PDB entry 1S5B | X-ray diffraction, 2.13 A resolution | chains A and F of the 6 polymer chains in the assembly

Chain A:
Protein: Cholera enterotoxin, A chain precursor
Source organism: Vibrio cholerae
Notes: EC 2.4.2.36
Reference sequence: P01555 (CHTA_VIBCH); residues 1-240 here correspond to UniProt positions 19-258 (UniProt number = residue number + 18)
Amino-acid sequence (240 residues; each row starts with the number of its first residue):
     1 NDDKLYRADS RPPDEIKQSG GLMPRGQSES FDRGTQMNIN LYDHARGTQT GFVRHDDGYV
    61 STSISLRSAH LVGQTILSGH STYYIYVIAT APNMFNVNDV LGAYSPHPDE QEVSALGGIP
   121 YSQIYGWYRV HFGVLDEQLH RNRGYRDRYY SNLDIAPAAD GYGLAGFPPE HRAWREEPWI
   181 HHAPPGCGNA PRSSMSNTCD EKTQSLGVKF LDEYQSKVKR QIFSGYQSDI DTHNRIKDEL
Disordered / not traced: 26-36, 47-52, 137, 189-197, 236-240
Construct notes: engineered mutation S30 (Tyr in P01555)
Swiss-Prot annotation at these positions:
  - active site: E112
  - binding site (NAD(+)): R7 to S10, M23 to R25
Disulfide bonds: C187-C199
Bound ions: Na+: N1, T90, Y150, L153

Chain F:
Protein: cholera toxin B protein (CTB)
Source organism: Vibrio cholerae
Reference sequence: P01556 (CHTB_VIBCH); residues 1-103 here correspond to UniProt positions 22-124 (UniProt number = residue number + 21)
Amino-acid sequence (103 residues; row label = number of the first residue in the row):
     1 TPQNITDLCA EYHNTQIHTL NDKIFSYTES LAGKREMAII TFKNGATFQV EVPGSQHIDS
    61 QKKAIERMKD TLRIAYLTEA KVEKLCVWNN KTPHAIAAIS MAN
Disulfide bonds: C9-C86

Interface between chain A and chain F:
Residue-residue contacts (18; chain A residue first):
  R148(A) - N103(F)
  Y149(A) - E79(F)
  R220(A) - Y76(F)  hydrogen bond (side chain-backbone)
  R220(A) - L77(F)  hydrogen bond (side chain-backbone)
  R220(A) - E79(F)
  Q221(A) - T78(F)  hydrogen bond (side chain-backbone)
  S224(A) - I74(F)
  S224(A) - L77(F)
  S224(A) - T78(F)  hydrogen bond
  Q227(A) - I74(F)
  S228(A) - I74(F)
  I230(A) - D70(F)
  I230(A) - R73(F)
  D231(A) - R67(F)  salt bridge
  D231(A) - D70(F)
  T232(A) - D70(F)  hydrogen bond
  H233(A) - K63(F)
  H233(A) - E66(F)
Other interface residues (no listed pair), chain A (12 interface residues in all): G225

Overview:
12 residues of chain A face 11 of chain F across their interface, with 5 hydrogen bonds and 1 salt bridge.
Polar contacts include D231(A)-R67(F), R220(A)-Y76(F) and R220(A)-L77(F). UniProt lists active-site residue
E112(A) and 7 NAD+-binding residues on chain A.
Here chain A is Cholera enterotoxin, A chain precursor and chain F is cholera toxin B protein (CTB), both from
Vibrio cholerae. Entry 1S5B (Cholera holotoxin with an A-subunit Y30S mutation Form 3) was determined by X-ray
diffraction (same publication as 1S5C, 1S5D, 1S5E and 1S5F).
